2OX9 - chain A; structure by X-ray diffraction, 1.95 A resolution.

[Chain A]
Molecule: Collectin placenta 1
Organism: Mus musculus
Notes: fragment: CRD domain
UniProtKB: Q8K4Q8 (Q8K4Q8_MOUSE); residue numbers follow UniProt; this construct covers 603-742
Sequence (140 residues; numbered 603 to 742; the number before each row is that of its first residue):
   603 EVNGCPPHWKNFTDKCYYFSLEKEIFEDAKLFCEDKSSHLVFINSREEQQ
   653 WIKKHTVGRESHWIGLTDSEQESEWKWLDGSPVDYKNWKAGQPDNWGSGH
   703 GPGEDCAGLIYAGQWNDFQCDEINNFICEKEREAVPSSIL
Unresolved in the structure: 603-605, 736-742
Swiss-Prot annotation at these positions:
  - binding site (Ca(2+)): Phe644, Asn646, Glu650, Asp670, Glu674, Gln694, Asp696, Asn697, Glu706, Asp707, Asn718, Asp719, Glu731
  - binding site (a carbohydrate): Lys691, Gln694, Asp696, Glu706, Asn718, Asp719
Disulfide bonds: Cys607-Cys618, Cys635-Cys730, Cys708-Cys722
Bound ions: Ca2+ site 1: Phe644, Asn646, Glu650, Glu731; Ca2+ site 2: Asp670, Glu674, Asn697, Glu706, Asp707; Ca2+ site 3: Glu674, Pro704, Asp707; Ca2+ site 4: Gln694, Asp696, Glu706, Asn718, Asp719 (together with beta-D-galactopyranose)
From the paper describing this entry:
  - Ca2+ coordination: Phe644, Asn646, Glu650, Asp670, Glu674, Gln694, Asp696, Asn697, Glu706, Asp707, Asn718, Glu731
  - binding site for beta-D-galactopyranose: Gln694, Asp696, Trp698, Glu706, Asn718
  - binding site for alpha-L-fucopyranose: Lys691, Ile712
  - mutagenesis - I712V: decreased binding to Lewisx
  - contacts within the chain: Lys617-Glu731 (salt bridge), Ile712-Asn718, Ile712-Phe720
  - specificity-determining residues: Ile712
  - mutagenesis - I712A: decreased binding to sugar-binding activity

[Summary]
Asp670, Glu674, Asn697, Glu706 and Asp707 coordinate Ca2+ site 2. Phe644, Asn646, Glu650 and Glu731 coordinate
Ca2+ site 1. UniProt lists 13 Ca2+-binding residues and 6 carbohydrate-binding residues. The paper reports a
binding site for beta-D-galactopyranose at Gln694, Asp696 and Trp698 among others; I712V reduces binding to
Lewisx.
Chain A is Collectin placenta 1 (Mus musculus); the structure, Mouse Scavenger Receptor C-type Lectin
carbohydrate-recognition domain, was determined by X-ray diffraction (same publication as 2OX8).
